1XU5 - chains A and E of the 6 polymer chains in the assembly; structure by X-ray diffraction, 1.96 A resolution.

== Chain A ==
Protein: Methane monooxygenase component A alpha chain
Source organism: Methylococcus capsulatus
Notes: EC 1.14.13.25; fragment: alpha subunit
UniProt: P22869 (MEMA_METCA); residues 1-527 here = UniProt positions 1-527
Amino-acid sequence (527 residues; row label = number of the first residue in the row):
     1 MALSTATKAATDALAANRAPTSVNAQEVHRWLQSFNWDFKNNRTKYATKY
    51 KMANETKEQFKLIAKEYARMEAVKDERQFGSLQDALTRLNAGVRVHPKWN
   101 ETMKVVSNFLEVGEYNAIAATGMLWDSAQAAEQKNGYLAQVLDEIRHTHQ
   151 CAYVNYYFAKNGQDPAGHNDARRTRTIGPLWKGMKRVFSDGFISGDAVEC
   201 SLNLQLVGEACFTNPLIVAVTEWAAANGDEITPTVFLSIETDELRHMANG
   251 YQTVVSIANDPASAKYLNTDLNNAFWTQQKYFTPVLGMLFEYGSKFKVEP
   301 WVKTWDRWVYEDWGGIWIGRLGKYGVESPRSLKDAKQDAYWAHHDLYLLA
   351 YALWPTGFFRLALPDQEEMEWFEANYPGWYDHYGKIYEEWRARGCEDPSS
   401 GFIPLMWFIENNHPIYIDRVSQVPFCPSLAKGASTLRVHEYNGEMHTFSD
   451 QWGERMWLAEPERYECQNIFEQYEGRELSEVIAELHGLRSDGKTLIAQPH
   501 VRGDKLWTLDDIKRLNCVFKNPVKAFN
Disordered / not traced: 1-17
Ion coordination: Fe ion site 1: Glu114, Glu144, His147 (together with hydroxide ion); Fe ion site 2: Glu144, Glu209, Glu243, His246 (together with hydroxide ion)
Small-molecule neighbours:
  - phenol (IPH): Lys98, Glu101, Thr102, Val105, Leu180, Met288, Leu289, Tyr292, Gly293, Tyr347, Phe359, Leu361
  - hydroxide ion (OH): Glu114, Glu144, His147, Glu209, Glu243, His246
Curated features (UniProtKB/Swiss-Prot):
  - active site: Cys151
  - binding site (Fe cation): Glu114, Glu144, His147, Glu209, Glu243, His246

== Chain E ==
Protein: Methane monooxygenase component A gamma chain
Source organism: Methylococcus capsulatus
Notes: EC 1.14.13.25; fragment: gamma subunit
UniProt: P11987 (MEMG_METCA); residues 1-170 here correspond to UniProt positions 0-169 (UniProt number = residue number - 1)
Amino-acid sequence (170 residues; row label = number of the first residue in the row):
     1 MAKLGIHSNDTRDAWVNKIAQLNTLEKAAEMLKQFRMDHTTPFRNSYELD
    51 NDYLWIEAKLEEKVAVLKARAFNEVDFRHKTAFGEDAKSVLDGTVAKMNA
   101 AKDKWEAEKIHIGFRQAYKPPIMPVNYFLDGERQLGTRLMELRNLNYYDT
   151 PLEELRKQRGVRVVHLQSPH
Disordered / not traced: 1-2, 169-170

== Chain A / chain E interface ==
Residue-residue contacts (96):
  Arg43(A) with Arg133(E)
  Thr44(A) with Arg133(E)
  Lys45(A) with Arg133(E)
  Ala47(A) with Glu132(E); Arg133(E); Gly136(E); Thr137(E); Met140(E)
  Thr48(A) with Thr137(E), hydrogen bond (backbone-side chain); Met140(E)
  Lys49(A) with Met140(E); Glu141(E); Asn144(E)
  Asp196(A) with Met140(E)
  Tyr266(A) with Glu141(E), hydrogen bond (side chain-backbone); Asn144(E); Leu145(E)
  Thr269(A) with Tyr147(E); Tyr148(E), hydrogen bond (backbone-side chain)
  Asn272(A) with Tyr148(E), hydrogen bond
  Asn273(A) with Tyr147(E); Tyr148(E), hydrogen bond
  Arg330(A) with Tyr148(E)
  Ser434(A) with Gln167(E)
  Thr435(A) with Gln167(E)
  Leu436(A) with His165(E); Leu166(E); Gln167(E), hydrogen bond (backbone-backbone)
  Arg437(A) with Leu152(E); Arg156(E); His165(E); Leu166(E)
  Val438(A) with Val163(E); Val164(E), hydrogen bond (backbone-backbone); His165(E), hydrogen bond (backbone-backbone)
  His439(A) with Arg156(E); Val161(E); Arg162(E); Val163(E)
  Glu440(A) with Val161(E); Arg162(E), salt bridge; Val164(E)
  Tyr441(A) with Pro42(E); Phe43(E); Arg159(E); Val161(E), hydrophobic
  Asn442(A) with Pro42(E); Phe43(E); Arg44(E); Tyr47(E)
  Glu444(A) with Tyr47(E); Asp50(E)
  Gln451(A) with Leu152(E)
  Trp452(A) with Tyr148(E), hydrophobic
  Glu454(A) with Leu152(E); Arg156(E), salt bridge
  Arg455(A) with Tyr147(E), hydrogen bond (side chain-backbone); Tyr148(E); Thr150(E), hydrogen bond (side chain-backbone); Leu152(E); Leu155(E)
  Met456(A) with Tyr147(E)
  Trp457(A) with Val161(E), hydrophobic
  Leu458(A) with Leu152(E), hydrophobic; Leu155(E), hydrophobic; Arg156(E); Arg159(E), hydrogen bond (backbone-side chain); Val161(E), hydrophobic
  Ala459(A) with Arg143(E), hydrogen bond (backbone-side chain); Arg159(E)
  Glu460(A) with Arg143(E); Tyr147(E), hydrogen bond
  Pro461(A) with Pro42(E); Arg159(E)
  Glu462(A) with Pro42(E); Ile112(E); Arg143(E), salt bridge
  Glu465(A) with Thr41(E); Pro42(E); Arg44(E), salt bridge
  Gln467(A) with Asp50(E), hydrogen bond (side chain-backbone)
  Glu471(A) with Asn51(E), hydrogen bond (backbone-side chain)
  Gln472(A) with Ile6(E); Asn51(E)
  Tyr473(A) with Ile6(E), hydrophobic
  Arg476(A) with Leu4(E), hydrogen bond (side chain-backbone); Gly5(E); Ile6(E)
  Glu484(A) with Gly5(E); Ile6(E), hydrogen bond (side chain-backbone); His7(E), hydrogen bond (side chain-backbone)
  Leu485(A) with Ile6(E), hydrophobic; His7(E)
  Phe526(A) with Val164(E), hydrophobic; His165(E)
  Asn527(A) with Arg162(E), hydrogen bond (backbone-side chain)
Other interface residues (no listed pair), chain A (50 interface residues in all): Tyr46, Lys265, Asp270, Pro427, Gly443, Met445, Val481
Other interface residues (no listed pair), chain E (44 interface residues in all): Ser8, Tyr53, Leu54, Glu108, Leu129, Leu139, Pro151, Gly160, Ser168

== Summary ==
50 residues of chain A face 44 of chain E across their interface, with 19 hydrogen bonds and 4 salt bridges.
Polar contacts include Glu440(A)-Arg162(E), Glu454(A)-Arg156(E) and Glu462(A)-Arg143(E). Bound to chain A:
hydroxide ion and phenol.
Here chain A is Methane monooxygenase component A alpha chain and chain E is Methane monooxygenase component A
gamma chain, both from Methylococcus capsulatus. Entry 1XU5 (Soluble methane monooxygenase hydroxylase-phenol
soaked) was determined by X-ray diffraction together with 1XU3, 1XVB, 1XVC, 1XVD, 1XVE, 1XVF and 1XVG from the
same study.
